PDB entry 7WV4 | electron microscopy, 3.35 A resolution | chains D and E of the 6 polymer chains in the assembly

Chain D:
Molecule: Toll-like receptor 3
Organism: Homo sapiens
Notes: fragment: ectodomain
UniProt: O15455 (TLR3_HUMAN); numbering as in UniProt (aligned over 27-697)
Sequence (689 residues; numbered 24 to 712; the number before each row is that of its first residue):
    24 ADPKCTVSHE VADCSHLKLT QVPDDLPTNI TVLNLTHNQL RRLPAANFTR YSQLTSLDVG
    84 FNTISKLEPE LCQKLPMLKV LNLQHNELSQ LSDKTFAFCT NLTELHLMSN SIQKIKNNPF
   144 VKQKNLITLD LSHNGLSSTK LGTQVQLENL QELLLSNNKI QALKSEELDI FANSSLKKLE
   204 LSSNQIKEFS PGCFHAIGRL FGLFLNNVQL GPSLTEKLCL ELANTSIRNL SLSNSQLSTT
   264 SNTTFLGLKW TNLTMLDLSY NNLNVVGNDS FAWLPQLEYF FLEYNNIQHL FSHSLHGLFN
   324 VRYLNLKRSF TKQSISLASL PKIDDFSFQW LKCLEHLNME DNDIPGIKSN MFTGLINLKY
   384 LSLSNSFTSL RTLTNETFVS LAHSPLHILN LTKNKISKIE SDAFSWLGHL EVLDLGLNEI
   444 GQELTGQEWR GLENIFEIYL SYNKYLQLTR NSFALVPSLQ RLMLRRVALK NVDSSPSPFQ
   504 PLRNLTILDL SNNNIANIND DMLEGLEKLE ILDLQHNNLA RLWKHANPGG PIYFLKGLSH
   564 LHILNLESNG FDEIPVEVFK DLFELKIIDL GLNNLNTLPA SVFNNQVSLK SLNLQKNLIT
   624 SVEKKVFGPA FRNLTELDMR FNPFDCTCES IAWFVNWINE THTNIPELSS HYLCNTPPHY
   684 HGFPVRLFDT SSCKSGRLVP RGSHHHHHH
Unresolved in the structure: 24-28, 688-712
Differences from the reference sequence: expression tag (24-26, 698-712)
Curated features (UniProtKB/Swiss-Prot):
  - glycosylation (N-linked (GlcNAc...) asparagine): Asn52, Asn57, Asn70, Asn124, Asn196, Asn247, Asn252, Asn265, Asn275, Asn291, Asn398, Asn413, Asn507, Asn636, Asn662
Disulfides: Cys95-Cys122, Cys649-Cys677

Chain E:
Molecule: 80-nt RNA strand
Sequence (80 nucleotides; row label = number of the first residue in the row):
     1 CCCCCCCCCC CCCCCCCCCC CCCCCCCCCC CCCCCCCCCC CCCCCCCCCC CCCCCCCCCC
    61 CCCCCCCCCC CCCCCCCCCC

Chain D / chain E interface:
Residue-residue contacts (17):
  His39(D) - C8(E)  salt bridge to the phosphate
  Lys41(D) - C8(E)  sugar contact
  His60(D) - C7(E)  phosphate contact
  Asn61(D) - C6(E)  hydrogen bond to the sugar
  Gln62(D) - C6(E)  sugar contact
  Gln62(D) - C7(E)  hydrogen bond to the sugar
  Phe84(D) - C6(E)  hydrogen bond to the sugar
  Phe84(D) - C7(E)  phosphate contact
  Asn85(D) - C6(E)  sugar contact
  Thr86(D) - C6(E)  sugar contact
  His108(D) - C6(E)  salt bridge to the phosphate
  Glu110(D) - C5(E)  hydrogen bond to the sugar
  Asn517(D) - C27(E)  hydrogen bond to the base
  Ala519(D) - C28(E)  sugar contact
  Asn541(D) - C28(E)  base contact
  Arg544(D) - C29(E)  sugar contact
  Lys619(D) - C20(E)  phosphate contact
Interface residues without a listed pair, chain D (17 interface residues in all): Asn109, Ser132
Interface residues without a listed pair, chain E (9 interface residues in all): C19

In short:
17 residues of chain D and 9 residues of chain E are in contact, with 5 hydrogen bonds and 2 salt bridges.
Polar pairs include Asn517(D)-C27(E), Asn61(D)-C6(E) and Gln62(D)-C7(E).
Here chain D is Toll-like receptor 3 (Homo sapiens) and chain E is an 80-nt RNA strand. Entry 7WV4
(ectoTLR3-poly(I:C) cluster) was determined by electron microscopy (same publication as 7WV3, 7WV5, 7WVE and
7WVJ).
